PDB entry 2GYV | X-ray diffraction, 2.50 A resolution | chains A and B

# Chain A (and B)
Name: Acetylcholinesterase
Organism: Mus musculus
Notes: EC 3.1.1.7; chain B of this document is another copy of the same molecule, construct and numbering; everything in this record applies to it too
Reference sequence: P21836 (ACES_MOUSE); residues 1-543 here correspond to UniProt positions 32-574 (UniProt number = residue number + 31)
Chain sequence (543 residues; each row starts with the number of its first residue):
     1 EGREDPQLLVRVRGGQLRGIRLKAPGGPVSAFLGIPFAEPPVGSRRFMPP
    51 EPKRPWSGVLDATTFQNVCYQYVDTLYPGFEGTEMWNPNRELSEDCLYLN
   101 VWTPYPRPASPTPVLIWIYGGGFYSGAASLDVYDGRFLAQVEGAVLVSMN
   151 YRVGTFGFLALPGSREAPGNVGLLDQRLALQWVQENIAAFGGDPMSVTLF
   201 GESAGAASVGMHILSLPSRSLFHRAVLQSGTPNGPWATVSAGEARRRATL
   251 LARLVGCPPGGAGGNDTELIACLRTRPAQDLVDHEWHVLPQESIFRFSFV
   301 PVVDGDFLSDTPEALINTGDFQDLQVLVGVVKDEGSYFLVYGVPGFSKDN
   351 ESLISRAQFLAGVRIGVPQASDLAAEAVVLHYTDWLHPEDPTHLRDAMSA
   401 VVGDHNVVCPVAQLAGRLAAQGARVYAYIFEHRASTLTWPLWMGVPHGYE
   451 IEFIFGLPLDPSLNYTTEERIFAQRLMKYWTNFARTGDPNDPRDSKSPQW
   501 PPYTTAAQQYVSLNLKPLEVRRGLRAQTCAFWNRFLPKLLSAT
Not modelled in the structure: 258-264, 543 (chain B: 1-3, 258-264)
Swiss-Prot annotation at these positions:
  - active site: Ser203 (Acyl-ester intermediate), Glu334 (Charge relay system), His447 (Charge relay system)
  - glycosylation (N-linked (GlcNAc...) asparagine): Asn265, Asn350, Asn464
Disulfides: Cys69-Cys96, Cys257-Cys272, Cys409-Cys529
Covalently attached groups: N-acetylglucosamine (NAG) linked to Asn350, Asn464
Small-molecule neighbours:
  - carbonate ion (CO3): Gly120, Gly121, Gly122, Glu202, Ser203, Ala204, Phe295, Phe297, Phe338, His447
  - HBP (1,7-heptylene-bis-N,n'-syn-2-pyridiniumaldoxime): Tyr72, Asp74, Trp86, Tyr124, Glu285, Trp286, Phe297, Tyr337, Phe338, Tyr341, His447

# Interface between chain A and chain B
Residue-residue contacts (43):
  Leu373(A) - Phe535(B)  hydrophobic
  Leu373(A) - Lys538(B)
  Leu373(A) - Leu539(B)  hydrophobic
  Glu376(A) - Lys538(B)
  Ala377(A) - Phe535(B)  hydrophobic
  Leu380(A) - Arg534(B)
  Leu380(A) - Phe535(B)  hydrophobic
  His381(A) - Gln527(B)
  Thr383(A) - Gln527(B)  hydrogen bond (backbone-side chain)
  Asp384(A) - Gln527(B)
  Trp385(A) - Gln508(B)  hydrogen bond (backbone-side chain)
  Trp385(A) - Ala526(B)
  Trp385(A) - Gln527(B)  hydrogen bond (backbone-side chain)
  Trp385(A) - Ala530(B)
  Trp385(A) - Arg534(B)
  Leu386(A) - Ala506(B)
  Leu386(A) - Ala507(B)
  Leu386(A) - Gln508(B)
  Leu386(A) - Arg522(B)
  Leu386(A) - Gly523(B)
  His387(A) - Arg522(B)
  Ala506(A) - Leu386(B)
  Ala507(A) - Leu386(B)
  Gln508(A) - Trp385(B)  hydrogen bond (side chain-backbone)
  Gln508(A) - Leu386(B)
  Arg522(A) - Leu386(B)
  Arg522(A) - His387(B)
  Ala526(A) - Trp385(B)
  Gln527(A) - His381(B)  hydrogen bond (side chain-backbone)
  Gln527(A) - Thr383(B)  hydrogen bond (side chain-backbone)
  Gln527(A) - Asp384(B)
  Gln527(A) - Trp385(B)  hydrogen bond (side chain-backbone)
  Ala530(A) - Trp385(B)
  Arg534(A) - Leu380(B)
  Arg534(A) - Trp385(B)
  Phe535(A) - Leu373(B)
  Phe535(A) - Ala377(B)  hydrophobic
  Phe535(A) - Leu380(B)  hydrophobic
  Phe535(A) - Phe535(B)  hydrophobic
  Lys538(A) - Leu373(B)
  Lys538(A) - Glu376(B)  salt bridge
  Leu539(A) - Phe535(B)  hydrophobic
  Leu539(A) - Leu539(B)  hydrophobic
Other interface residues (no listed pair), chain A (23 interface residues in all): Gly523, Ala542
Other interface residues (no listed pair), chain B (23 interface residues in all): Ala542

# In short
Chain A and chain B each contribute 23 residues to their interface; the contacts include 7 hydrogen bonds and
1 salt bridge. Polar pairs include Lys538(A)-Glu376(B), Thr383(A)-Gln527(B) and Trp385(A)-Gln508(B). Bound to
chain A: carbonate ion and compound HBP.
Both chains are Acetylcholinesterase (Mus musculus). Entry 2GYV (Crystal structure of Mus musculus
Acetylcholinesterase in complex with Ortho-7) was determined by X-ray diffraction (same publication as 2GYU
and 2GYW).
